8ETC - chains 1 and f of the 42 polymer chains in the assembly; structure by electron microscopy, 3.10 A resolution.

Chain 1:
Molecule: 3497-nt RNA strand
Source organism: Schizosaccharomyces pombe
Sequence (3497 nucleotides; row label = number of the first residue in the row):
     1 AUUUGACCUCAAAUCAGGUAGGACUACGCGCUGAACUUAAGCAUAUCAAU
    51 AAGCGCAGGAAAAGAAAAUAACCAUGAUUCCCUCAGUAACGGCGAGUGAA
   101 GCGGGAAAAGCUCAAAUUUGAAAUCUGGCAACAUUUCUUUUGUUGUCCGA
   151 GUUGUAAUUUCAAGAAGCUGCUUUGAGUGUAGACGAUCGGUCUAAGUUCC
   201 UUGGAACAGGACGUCAGAGAGGGUGAGAACCCCGUCUUUGGUCGAUUGGA
   251 UAUGCCAUAUAAAGCGCUUUCGAAGAGUCGAGUUGUUUGGGAAUGCAGCU
   301 CUAAAUGGGUGGUAAAUUUCAUCUAAAGCUAAAUAUUGGCGAGAGACCGA
   351 UAGCGAACAAGUAGAGUGAUCGAAAGAUGAAAAGAACUUUGAAAAGAGAG
   401 UUAAAUAGUACGUGAAAUUGCUGAAAGGGAAGCAUUGGAAAUCAGUCUUA
   451 CCUGGGUGAGAUCAGUAGUCUCUUCGCGAGACUAUGCACUCUGAACCUGU
   501 GGUAGGUCAGCAUCAGUUUUCGGGGGCGGAAAAAGAAUAAGGGAAGGUGG
   551 CUUUCCGGGUUCUGCCUGGGGAGUGUUUAUAGCCCUUGUUGUAAUACGUC
   601 CACUGGGGACUGAGGACUGCGGCUUCGUGCCAAGGAUGCUGACAUAAUGG
   651 UUUUCAAUGGCCCGUCUUGAAACACGGACCAAGGAGUCUAGCAUCUAUGC
   701 GAGUGUUUGGGUGAUGAAAACCCAUCCGCGAAAUGAAAGUGAAUGCAGGU
   751 GGGAACGCCCUUGUGGCGUGCACCAUCGACCGACCCGGAAGUUUGUCAAU
   801 GGAAGGGUUUGAGUAAGAGCAUAGCUGUUGGGACCCGAAAGAUGGUGAAC
   851 UAUGCCUGAAUAGGGUGAAGCCAGAGGAAACUCUGGUGGAGGCUCGUAGA
   901 GAUUCUGACGUGCAAAUCGAUCUUCAAAUUUGGGUAUAGGGGCGAAAGAC
   951 UAAUCGAACCAUCUAGUAGCUGGUUCCUGCCGAAGUUUCCCUCAGGAUAG
  1001 CAGAAACUCAGAUCAGUUUUAUGAGGUAAAGCGAAUGAUUAGAGGUCUUG
  1051 GGGAAGGAAUUUCCUCAACCUAUUCUCAAACUUUAAAUAUGUAAGACGCC
  1101 CUUGUCGCUUAAUUGGACGUGGGCCAUCGAAUGAGAGUUUCUAGUGGGCC
  1151 AUUUUUGGUAAGCAGAACUGGCGAUGCGGGAUGAACCGAACGUGAGGUUA
  1201 AGGUGCCGGAAUGUACGCUCAUCAGACACCAGAAAAGGUGUUAGUUCAUC
  1251 UAGACAGCAGGACGGUGGCCAUGGAAGUCGGAAUCCGCUAAGGAGUGUGU
  1301 AACAACUCACCUGCCGAAUGAACUAGCCCUGAAAAUGGAUGGCGCUUAAG
  1351 CGUACUACCCAUACCUCACCGUCUGGGUUAGCUUUGAGAAGCUCAGACGA
  1401 GUAGGCAGGCGUGGAGGUUUGUGACGAAGCCUUGGGCGUGAGCCUGGGUC
  1451 GAACAGCCUCUAGUGCAGAUCUUGGUGGAAGUAGCAAAUAUUCAAAUGAG
  1501 AACUUUGAAGACUGAAGUGGGGAAAGGUUCCAUGUGAACAGCAGUUGGAC
  1551 AUGGGUUAGUCGAUCCUAAGAGAUAGGGAAGCUCCGUAUGAAAGUUGCAC
  1601 GAUUUUUCGUGCCUCCUAUCGAAAGGGAAUCCGGUUAAUAUUCCGGAACC
  1651 AGAAGGUGGAAUCAACACGGCAACGUAAAUGAAGUUGGAGACGUCGGCGG
  1701 GAGCCCUGGGAAGAGUUCUCUUUUCUUUUUAACAAACCAUUGAACCACCC
  1751 UGAAAUCGGUUUAUCCGGAGCUAGGGUAUGGUGUUUGGAAGAGUUCAGCG
  1801 CCUCAUGCUGAAUCCGGUGCGCUCUCGACGGCCCUUGAAAAUCCAACGGA
  1851 AGAAUGGACCUUCGGGUCCUUGUUUUCACAUCUGGUCGUACUCAUAACCG
  1901 CAGCAGGUCUCCAAGGUGAACAGCCUCUAGUUGAUAGAACAAUGUAGAUA
  1951 AGGGAAGUCGGCAAAAUGGAUCCGUAACUUCGGGAUAAGGAUUGGCUCUA
  2001 AGGGUUGGGUACGUUGGGCCUUGGAACCUGAACGGUUGCUGGACUGAGCG
  2051 UGGACCGAUGUCUUUUCUCGCCUUUCGGGGUGAGAAGGGAUGUUGGACCU
  2101 GCUUGGACCUUGGCGGCCGGGAAGUCCUUGGUCGGGCUUUUCUCCUUCUC
  2151 GGGGAUUAUGCUCUUACUGGCGUACGUUUAACAACCAACUUAGAACUGGU
  2201 ACGGACAAGGGGAAUCUGACUGUCUAAUUAAAACAUAGCAUUGCGAUGGC
  2251 CAGAAAGUGGUGUUGACGCAAUGUGAUUUCUGCCCAGUGCUCUGAAUGUC
  2301 AAAGUGAAGAAAUUCAACCAAGCGCGGGUAAACGGCGGGAGUAACUAUGA
  2351 CUCUCUUAAGGUAGCCAAAUGCCUCGUCAUCUAACUAGUGACGCGCAUGA
  2401 AUGGAUUAACGAGAUUCCCACUGUCCCUAUCUACUAUCUAGCGAAACCAC
  2451 AGCCUGGGGAACGGGCCAGGCAAAAUCAGCGGGGAAAGAAGACCCUGUUG
  2501 AGCUUGACUCUAGUUUGACAUUGUGAAGAGACAUAGAGGGUGUAGGAUAA
  2551 GUGGGAGUAUGUUUCGGCAUACGCCGGUGAAAUACCACUACCUUUAUCGU
  2601 UUCUUUACUUAAUCAAUGAAGCGGAAUUGGGAUUUAUUUCCCAUAUUCUA
  2651 GCGUUAAAGUUUCUUCGCGAACUGAUCCGCGUUGAUGACAUUGUCAGGUG
  2701 GGGAGUUUGGCUGGGGCGGCACAUCUGUUAAAAGAUAACGCAGGUGUCCU
  2751 AAGGGGGACUCAUCGAGAACAGAAAUCUCGAGUAGAAUAAAAGGGUAAAA
  2801 GUCCCCUUGAUUUUGAUUUUCAGUGUGAAUACAAACCAUGAAAGUGUGGC
  2851 CUAUCGAUCCUUUGUUCCCUCGAAAUUUGAGGACAGAGGUGCCAGAAAAG
  2901 UUACCACAGGGAUAACUGGCUUGUGGCAGCCAAGCGUUCAUAGCGACGUU
  2951 GCUUUUUGAUUCUUCGAUGUCGGCUCUUCCUAUCAUACCGAAGCAGAAUU
  3001 CGGUAAGCGUUGGAUUGUUCACCCACUAAUAGGGAACGUGAGCUGGGUUU
  3051 AGACCGUCGUGAGACAGGUUAGUUUUACCCUACUGAUGAAGUGUCGUCGC
  3101 AAUGGUAAUUCAACUUAGUACGAGAGGAACCGUUGAUUCAGAUCAUUGGU
  3151 AUUUGCGGCUGCCUGACAAGGCAAUGCCGCGGAGCUAUCAUCUGCCGGAU
  3201 AACGGCUGAACGCCUCUAAGCCAGAAUCCGUGCCAGAAAGCGACGAUUUU
  3251 UUGGUCCGCAUGAUUUAUAUGUAUAAAAAUAGAGGUAGGACUUGUUCCUA
  3301 CUCUCCUGUAUCGUAGAAGAUGGGCGAUGGUUGAUGAAACGGAAGUGUUU
  3351 UAUUGACUUGUCCAUGAAAUUCCAUUGAAAUCUUGUGCGGAAUCGAAUCC
  3401 AUUGCAUACGACUUUAAUGUGGAACGGGGUAUUGUAAGCAGUAGAGUAGC
  3451 CUUGUUGUUACGAUCUGCUGAGAUUAAGCCUUUGUUCCCAAGAUUUG
Unresolved in the structure: 37-45, 92-95, 288-293, 313-318, 446-505, 552-573, 668-671, 761-763, 789-802, 897-928, 986-999, 1024-1089, 1095-1129, 1381-1387, 1594-1617, 1662-1665, 1740-1745, 1834, 1853-1873, 1919-1921, 1968-2209, 2217-2412, 2485-2916, 2936-2942, 2954-2971, 3015-3021, 3036-3041, 3050-3078, 3249-3270, 3287-3300, 3375-3394, 3442-3464
Sequence notes: conflict C1746 (U7796 in 157310483)

Chain f:
Molecule: 60S ribosomal protein L33-B
Source organism: Schizosaccharomyces pombe
UniProt: Q9USG6 (RL33B_SCHPO); numbering as in UniProt (aligned over 1-108)
Sequence (108 residues; numbered 1 to 108; the number before each row is that of its first residue):
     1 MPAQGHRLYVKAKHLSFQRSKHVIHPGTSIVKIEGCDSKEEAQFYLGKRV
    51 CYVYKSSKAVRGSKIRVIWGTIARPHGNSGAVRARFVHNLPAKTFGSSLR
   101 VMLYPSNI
Unresolved in the structure: 1-2

Chain 1 / chain f interface:
Pairs across the interface (85):
  U436(1) - Pro26(f)  sugar contact
  U436(1) - Asn89(f)  hydrogen bond to the sugar
  G437(1) - His88(f)  phosphate contact
  G437(1) - Asn89(f)  hydrogen bond to the sugar
  G437(1) - Pro91(f)  sugar contact
  G438(1) - Tyr54(f)  hydrogen bond to the phosphate
  G438(1) - His88(f)  phosphate contact
  G438(1) - Pro91(f)  sugar contact
  A439(1) - Tyr54(f)  hydrogen bond to the phosphate
  A439(1) - Arg66(f)  salt bridge to the phosphate
  A440(1) - Lys58(f)  phosphate contact
  A440(1) - Arg66(f)  salt bridge to the phosphate
  A441(1) - Lys58(f)  phosphate contact
  C511(1) - Pro105(f)  phosphate contact
  U520(1) - Gln43(f)  hydrogen bond to the sugar
  G607(1) - Gln43(f)  base contact
  G607(1) - Asn107(f)  hydrogen bond to the phosphate
  G608(1) - Leu46(f)  sugar contact
  G608(1) - Gly47(f)  phosphate contact
  G608(1) - Ile72(f)  sugar contact
  G608(1) - Ala73(f)  hydrogen bond to the sugar
  G608(1) - Asn107(f)  phosphate contact
  A609(1) - Thr71(f)  phosphate contact
  A609(1) - Ala73(f)  sugar contact
  A609(1) - Arg85(f)  hydrogen bond to the sugar
  C610(1) - Arg85(f)  sugar contact
  A646(1) - Arg61(f)  sugar contact
  A647(1) - Val60(f)  phosphate contact
  A647(1) - Arg61(f)  phosphate contact
  U648(1) - His88(f)  salt bridge to the phosphate
  G649(1) - His88(f)  phosphate contact
  A656(1) - Ala92(f)  hydrogen bond to the sugar
  A656(1) - Lys93(f)  hydrogen bond to the sugar
  A657(1) - Ile24(f)  base contact
  A657(1) - Ala92(f)  sugar contact
  U658(1) - Arg19(f)  sugar contact
  U658(1) - His22(f)  hydrogen bond to the sugar
  U658(1) - Val23(f)  sugar contact
  U658(1) - Ile24(f)  sugar contact
  G659(1) - His22(f)  salt bridge to the phosphate
  G1179(1) - Lys21(f)  phosphate contact
  G1179(1) - His22(f)  phosphate contact
  G1180(1) - Lys21(f)  salt bridge to the phosphate
  G1196(1) - Arg85(f)  salt bridge to the phosphate
  G1197(1) - Arg74(f)  salt bridge to the phosphate
  U1198(1) - Arg74(f)  salt bridge to the phosphate
  G1208(1) - Arg19(f)  sugar contact
  G1208(1) - Lys21(f)  base contact
  G1209(1) - Ser16(f)  sugar contact
  G1209(1) - Arg19(f)  sugar contact
  G1209(1) - Lys21(f)  base contact
  G1209(1) - Ile30(f)  sugar contact
  G1209(1) - His76(f)  hydrogen bond to the sugar
  A1210(1) - His76(f)  sugar contact
  A1210(1) - Gly77(f)  phosphate contact
  A1210(1) - Asn78(f)  phosphate contact
  A1211(1) - Gly77(f)  phosphate contact
  A1211(1) - Asn78(f)  hydrogen bond to the phosphate
  A1211(1) - Ser79(f)  hydrogen bond to the phosphate
  A1357(1) - Lys39(f)  hydrogen bond to the sugar
  A1357(1) - Asn78(f)  hydrogen bond to the sugar
  C1358(1) - Gly77(f)  hydrogen bond to the phosphate
  C1358(1) - Asn78(f)  hydrogen bond to the sugar
  C1359(1) - His76(f)  phosphate contact
  C1359(1) - Gly77(f)  phosphate contact
  C1359(1) - Arg83(f)  salt bridge to the phosphate
  C1360(1) - Gln18(f)  hydrogen bond to the phosphate
  C1360(1) - Arg19(f)  sugar contact
  C1360(1) - Ser20(f)  phosphate contact
  C1360(1) - His76(f)  phosphate contact
  C1360(1) - Arg83(f)  salt bridge to the phosphate
  A1361(1) - Ser20(f)  phosphate contact
  A1361(1) - Val23(f)  phosphate contact
  A1361(1) - His25(f)  salt bridge to the phosphate
  G3271(1) - Ala3(f)  sugar contact
  G3271(1) - Gln4(f)  hydrogen bond to the sugar
  G3271(1) - His6(f)  phosphate contact
  G3271(1) - Arg7(f)  salt bridge to the phosphate
  G3313(1) - Gln4(f)  hydrogen bond to the sugar
  U3314(1) - Gln4(f)  sugar contact
  A3318(1) - His6(f)  hydrogen bond to the base
  G3319(1) - Gly5(f)  base contact
  G3319(1) - His6(f)  hydrogen bond to the base
  C3373(1) - Tyr104(f)  hydrogen bond to the sugar
  A3374(1) - Trp69(f)  phosphate contact
Also at the interface, not in a pair above, chain 1 (45 interface residues in all): A509, G510, C643, U3272
Also at the interface, not in a pair above, chain f (53 interface residues in all): Lys11, Arg49, Ser56, Ser57, Ile68, Pro75, Val87, Leu90, Phe95

Overview:
45 residues of chain 1 face 53 of chain f across their interface, with 24 hydrogen bonds and 12 salt bridges.
Among the polar pairs are A3318(1)-His6(f), G3319(1)-His6(f) and U436(1)-Asn89(f).
Here chain 1 is a 3497-nt RNA strand and chain f is 60S ribosomal protein L33-B, both from Schizosaccharomyces
pombe. Entry 8ETC (Fkbp39 associated nascent 60S ribosome State 4) was determined by electron microscopy (same
publication as 8ESQ, 8ESR, 8ETG, 8ETH, 8ETI, 8ETJ and 3 further entries).
